Entry 4GXN (X-ray diffraction, 2.20 A resolution); this record covers chain A.

Chain A:
Protein: Putative lipase
Source organism: Proteus mirabilis
Notes: EC 3.1.1.3
Reference sequence: B4EVM3 (B4EVM3_PROMH); residue numbers follow UniProt; this construct covers 1-287
Chain sequence (307 residues; numbered -19 to 287; the number before each row is that of its first residue; numbers below 1 keep their minus sign (Met-19 is residue -19)):
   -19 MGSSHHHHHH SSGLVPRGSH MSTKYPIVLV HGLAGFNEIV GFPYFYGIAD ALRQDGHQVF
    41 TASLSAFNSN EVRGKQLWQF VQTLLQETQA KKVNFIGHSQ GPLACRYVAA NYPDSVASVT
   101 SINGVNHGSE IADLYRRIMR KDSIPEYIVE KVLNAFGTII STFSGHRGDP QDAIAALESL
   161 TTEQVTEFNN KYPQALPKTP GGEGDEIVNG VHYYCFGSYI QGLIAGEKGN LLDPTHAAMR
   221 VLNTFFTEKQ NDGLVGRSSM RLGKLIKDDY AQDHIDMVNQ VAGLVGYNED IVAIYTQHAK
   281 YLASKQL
Unresolved in the structure: -19 to 1, 149-150
Sequence notes: expression tag (-19 to 0)
Covalent attachments: diethyl phosphonate (DEP) linked to Ser79
Metal / ion sites: Ca2+: Asn210, Asp213, Asp256, Gln260, Leu264
Ligand contacts: diethyl phosphonate (DEP): Leu13, Tyr24, Gln80, Val105, Ser109, Leu157, Leu160, Leu234, Val235, His254
What the authors report for this chain:
  - binding site for diethyl phosphonate: Gly12, Tyr24, His78, Ser79, Gln80
  - conformationally variable residues (loop rearrangement, side-chain flip): Leu13, Arg53, Leu234
  - catalytic residues: Gly12, Gln80
  - Ca2+ coordination: Asn210

Summary:
Diethyl phosphonate is covalently linked to Ser79. The Ca2+ site is built by Asn210, Asp213, Asp256, Gln260
and Leu264. From the paper: catalytic residues Gly12 and Gln80; a binding site for diethyl phosphonate at
Gly12, Tyr24 and His78 among others.
Chain A is Putative lipase (Proteus mirabilis); the structure, Diethylphosphonate Inhibited Structure of the
Proteus mirabilis Lipase, was determined by X-ray diffraction (same publication as 4GW3).
